PDB entry 7OXI | X-ray diffraction, 2.60 A resolution | chains A and C of the 3 polymer chains in the assembly

[Chain A]
Protein: Peptidyl-prolyl cis-trans isomerase
Source organism: Thermus thermophilus (strain ATCC 27634 / DSM 579 / HB8)
Notes: EC 5.2.1.8
Reference sequence: Q5SLE7 (Q5SLE7_THET8); residue numbers follow UniProt; this construct covers 1-149
Chain sequence (158 residues; numbered 1 to 158; the number before each row is that of its first residue):
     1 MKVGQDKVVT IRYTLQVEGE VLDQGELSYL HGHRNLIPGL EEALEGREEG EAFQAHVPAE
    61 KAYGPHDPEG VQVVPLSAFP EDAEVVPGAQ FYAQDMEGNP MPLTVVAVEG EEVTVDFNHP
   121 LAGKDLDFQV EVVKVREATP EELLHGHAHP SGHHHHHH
Not modelled in the structure: 151-158
Construct notes: expression tag (150-158)

[Chain C]
Protein: 30S ribosomal protein S2
Reference sequence: P0A7V0 (RS2_ECOLI); residues 1-15 here correspond to UniProt positions 20-34 (UniProt number = residue number + 19)
Chain sequence (15 residues; each row starts with the number of its first residue):
     1 TRYANAKMLP FAFGA
Not modelled in the structure: 12-15
Construct notes: engineered mutation Ala4 (Trp23 in P0A7V0), Ala6 (Pro25 in P0A7V0), Leu9 (Lys28 in P0A7V0), Ala12 (Ile31 in P0A7V0)
What the authors report for this chain:
  - mutagenesis - Y3A: unchanged catalytic activity on SlyDDeltaIF
  - mutagenesis - R2A, F13A: decreased catalytic activity on SlyDDeltaIF
  - mutagenesis - M8A: increased catalytic activity on SlyDDeltaIF
  - mutagenesis - F13E: decreased catalytic activity
  - mutagenesis - F13K: unchanged catalytic activity
  - mutagenesis - R2A: unchanged catalytic activity with Peptidyl-prolyl cis-trans isomerase (chain A)
  - mutagenesis - F13A: decreased catalytic activity with Peptidyl-prolyl cis-trans isomerase (chain A)
  - mutagenesis - M8A: increased catalytic activity with Peptidyl-prolyl cis-trans isomerase (chain A)
  - mutagenesis - M8A, F13E: decreased binding to Peptidyl-prolyl cis-trans isomerase (chain A)
  - mutagenesis - F13K: unchanged binding to Peptidyl-prolyl cis-trans isomerase (chain A)

[Interface between chain A and chain C]
Residue-residue contacts (17; chain A residue first):
  Glu69(A) - Thr1(C)  hydrogen bond (backbone-backbone)
  Gln72(A) - Thr1(C)
  Ser77(A) - Lys7(C)  hydrogen bond (backbone-side chain)
  Ala78(A) - Lys7(C)
  Ala78(A) - Met8(C)  hydrogen bond (backbone-backbone)
  Phe79(A) - Lys7(C)
  Pro80(A) - Met8(C)
  Gln90(A) - Phe11(C)
  Phe91(A) - Met8(C)  hydrophobic
  Phe91(A) - Leu9(C)
  Phe91(A) - Pro10(C)  hydrophobic
  Tyr92(A) - Met8(C)
  Tyr92(A) - Leu9(C)  hydrogen bond (backbone-backbone)
  Ala93(A) - Met8(C)  hydrophobic
  Gln94(A) - Ala4(C)
  Met96(A) - Arg2(C)
  Leu103(A) - Met8(C)  hydrophobic
Other interface residues (no listed pair), chain A (15 interface residues in all): Val74, Phe117
Other interface residues (no listed pair), chain C (10 interface residues in all): Tyr3, Ala6

[Overview]
15 residues of chain A and 10 residues of chain C are in contact; the contacts include 4 hydrogen bonds. Polar
pairs include Ser77(A)-Lys7(C), Glu69(A)-Thr1(C) and Ala78(A)-Met8(C). The paper reports that R2A and F13A of
chain C reduce catalytic activity on SlyDDeltaIF; M8A and F13E of chain C reduce binding to Peptidyl-prolyl
cis-trans isomerase (chain A); 6 substitutions were tested in all.
Here chain A is Peptidyl-prolyl cis-trans isomerase (Thermus thermophilus (strain ATCC 27634 / DSM 579 / HB8))
and chain C is 30S ribosomal protein S2. Entry 7OXI (ttSlyD with W4A pseudo-wild-type S2 peptide) was
determined by X-ray diffraction (same publication as 7OXG, 7OXH, 7OXJ and 7OXK).
